PDB entry 4LJK | X-ray diffraction, 2.35 A resolution | chains A and H

# Chain A (and H)
Molecule: DNA processing chain A (DprA)
From: Helicobacter pylori
Notes: chain H of this document is another copy of the same molecule, construct and numbering; everything in this record applies to it too
UniProtKB: O25100 (O25100_HELPY); residues 5-225 here correspond to UniProt positions 1-221 (UniProt number = residue number - 4)
Sequence (229 residues; numbered 5 to 233; the number before each row is that of its first residue):
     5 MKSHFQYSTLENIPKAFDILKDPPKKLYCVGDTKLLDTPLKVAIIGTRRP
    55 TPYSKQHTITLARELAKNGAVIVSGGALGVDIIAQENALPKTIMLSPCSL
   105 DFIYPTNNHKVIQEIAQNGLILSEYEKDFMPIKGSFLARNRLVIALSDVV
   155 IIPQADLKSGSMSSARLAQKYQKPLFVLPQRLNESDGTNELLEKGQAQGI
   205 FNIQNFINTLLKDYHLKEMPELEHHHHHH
Disordered / not traced: 221-233 (chain H: 220-233)
Sequence notes: expression tag (226-233)
Modified / non-standard residues: Mse5, Mse98, Mse134, Mse166 (selenomethionine; parent Met); Mse223 (selenomethionine)

# Interface between chain A and chain H
Pairs across the interface (29; chain A residue first):
  Y57(A) - R185(H)
  Y57(A) - L186(H)  hydrogen bond (side chain-backbone)
  H61(A) - N187(H)
  P183(A) - Q184(H)
  P183(A) - L186(H)  hydrophobic
  Q184(A) - P183(H)
  R185(A) - Y57(H)
  R185(A) - R185(H)
  R185(A) - E188(H)  salt bridge
  L186(A) - Y57(H)  hydrogen bond (backbone-side chain)
  L186(A) - H61(H)
  L186(A) - I204(H)
  L186(A) - F205(H)
  L186(A) - I207(H)  hydrophobic
  N187(A) - H61(H)
  E188(A) - R185(H)  salt bridge
  N193(A) - F205(H)
  L196(A) - F205(H)  hydrophobic
  E197(A) - F205(H)
  E197(A) - N206(H)
  E197(A) - N209(H)  hydrogen bond
  I204(A) - L186(H)
  F205(A) - L186(H)
  F205(A) - N193(H)
  F205(A) - L196(H)  hydrophobic
  F205(A) - E197(H)
  N206(A) - E197(H)
  I207(A) - L186(H)  hydrophobic
  N209(A) - E197(H)  hydrogen bond
Other interface residues (no listed pair), chain A (17 interface residues in all): L182
Other interface residues (no listed pair), chain H (17 interface residues in all): L182

# Summary
The chain A/chain H interface involves 17 residues from each chain; the contacts include 4 hydrogen bonds and
2 salt bridges. Polar pairs include R185(A)-E188(H), Y57(A)-L186(H) and E197(A)-N209(H).
Both chains are DNA processing chain A (DprA) (Helicobacter pylori). Entry 4LJK (Structural insights into the
unique single-stranded DNA binding mode of DNA processing protein A from Helicobacter ...) was determined by
X-ray diffraction, deposited together with 4LJL and 4LJR.
